Entry 1ND3 (X-ray diffraction, 2.80 A resolution); this record covers chains A and B of the 4 polymer chains in the assembly.

== Chain A ==
Protein: coat protein VP1
From: Human rhinovirus 16
UniProt: Q82122 (POLG_HRV16); residues 1-285 here correspond to UniProt positions 569-853 (UniProt number = residue number + 568)
Chain sequence (285 residues; numbered 1 to 285; the number before each row is that of its first residue):
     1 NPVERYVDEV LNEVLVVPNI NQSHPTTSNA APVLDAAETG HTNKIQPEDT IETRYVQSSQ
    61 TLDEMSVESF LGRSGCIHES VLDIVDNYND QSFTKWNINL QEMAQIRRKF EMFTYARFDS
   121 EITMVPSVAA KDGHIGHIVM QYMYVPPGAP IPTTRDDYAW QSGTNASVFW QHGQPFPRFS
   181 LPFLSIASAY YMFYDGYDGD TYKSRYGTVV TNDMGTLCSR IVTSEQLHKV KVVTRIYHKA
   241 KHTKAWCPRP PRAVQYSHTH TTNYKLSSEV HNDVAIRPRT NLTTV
UniProt features mapped onto this chain:
  - site: Val-285 (Cleavage)
Residues lining bound ligands: win63843 (W11; 3-{3,5-dimethyl-4-[3-(3-methyl-isoxazol-5-yl)-propoxy]-phenyl}-5-trifluoromethyl-[1,2,4]oxadiazole): Ile-77, Ile-98, Leu-100, Ile-122, Met-124, Tyr-142, Met-143, Tyr-144, Ala-166, Ser-167, Val-168, Phe-179, Leu-181, Leu-184, Tyr-190, Met-192, Asn-212, Met-214, Leu-217, His-238

== Chain B ==
Protein: coat protein VP2
From: Human rhinovirus 16
UniProt: Q82122 (POLG_HRV16); residues 1-261 here correspond to UniProt positions 70-330 (UniProt number = residue number + 69)
Chain sequence (261 residues; each row starts with the number of its first residue):
     1 SPSVEACGYS DRIIQITRGD STITSQDVAN AVVGYGVWPH YLTPQDATAI DKPTQPDTSS
    61 NRFYTLDSKM WNSTSKGWWW KLPDALKDMG IFGENMFYHF LGRSGYTVHV QCNASKFHQG
   121 TLLVVMIPEH QLATVNKGNV NAGYKYTHPG EAGREVGTQV ENEKQPSDDN WLNFDGTLLG
   181 NLLIFPHQFI NLRSNNSATL IVPYVNAVPM DSMVRHNNWS LVIIPVCQLQ SNNISNIVPI
   241 TVSISPMCAE FSGARAKTVV Q
Not modelled in the structure: 1-9
UniProt features mapped onto this chain:
  - site: Gln-261 (Cleavage)

== Interface between chain A and chain B ==
Residue-residue contacts - 104 pairs, chain A then chain B:
  Ala-37(A) / Phe-189(B)
  Glu-38(A) / Ala-29(B)
  Glu-38(A) / Gln-188(B)
  Glu-38(A) / Phe-189(B)  hydrogen bond (backbone-backbone)
  Glu-38(A) / Asn-191(B)  hydrogen bond
  Glu-38(A) / Ser-194(B)  hydrogen bond
  Glu-38(A) / Asn-195(B)
  Thr-39(A) / Ala-29(B)
  Thr-39(A) / Asn-30(B)
  Thr-39(A) / Val-32(B)
  Thr-39(A) / Gln-188(B)  hydrogen bond (backbone-side chain)
  Gly-40(A) / His-187(B)
  His-41(A) / Ala-31(B)
  Thr-114(A) / Glu-129(B)
  Tyr-115(A) / Glu-129(B)  hydrogen bond
  Tyr-115(A) / Val-205(B)  hydrogen bond (side chain-backbone)
  Tyr-115(A) / Asn-206(B)
  Tyr-115(A) / Ala-207(B)
  Ala-187(A) / Ala-207(B)
  Ala-187(A) / Val-208(B)  hydrophobic
  Ser-188(A) / Ala-207(B)  hydrogen bond (backbone-backbone)
  Ala-189(A) / Ala-207(B)
  Tyr-191(A) / Glu-129(B)
  Tyr-191(A) / Asn-206(B)  hydrogen bond
  Tyr-191(A) / Ala-207(B)
  Tyr-191(A) / Val-208(B)
  Phe-193(A) / Glu-129(B)
  Phe-193(A) / Gln-131(B)
  Tyr-194(A) / Glu-129(B)
  Tyr-194(A) / Gln-131(B)  hydrogen bond (backbone-side chain)
  Tyr-194(A) / His-216(B)
  Asp-195(A) / Lys-81(B)  salt bridge
  Asp-195(A) / Glu-129(B)  hydrogen bond (backbone-side chain)
  Asp-195(A) / His-130(B)
  Asp-195(A) / His-216(B)  hydrogen bond (backbone-side chain)
  Asp-195(A) / Asn-217(B)  hydrogen bond (backbone-backbone)
  Asp-195(A) / Ser-220(B)
  Gly-196(A) / Arg-215(B)
  Tyr-197(A) / Ala-142(B)  hydrogen bond (side chain-backbone)
  Tyr-197(A) / Gly-143(B)  hydrogen bond (side chain-backbone)
  Tyr-197(A) / Tyr-144(B)  hydrogen bond (side chain-backbone)
  Tyr-197(A) / Thr-147(B)  hydrogen bond
  Tyr-197(A) / His-148(B)
  Tyr-197(A) / Arg-215(B)  hydrogen bond (backbone-backbone)
  Asp-198(A) / Arg-215(B)
  Gly-199(A) / Tyr-144(B)
  Gly-199(A) / Arg-215(B)
  Asp-200(A) / Tyr-144(B)
  Asp-200(A) / Val-260(B)
  Thr-201(A) / Tyr-144(B)
  Tyr-206(A) / His-130(B)
  Tyr-206(A) / Gln-131(B)
  Tyr-206(A) / Leu-132(B)  hydrogen bond (side chain-backbone)
  Tyr-206(A) / Asn-141(B)
  Tyr-206(A) / Ala-142(B)
  Gly-207(A) / Gln-131(B)
  Thr-208(A) / Gln-131(B)
  Cys-247(A) / Tyr-35(B)
  Cys-247(A) / Val-205(B)  hydrophobic
  Pro-248(A) / Ile-184(B)
  Pro-248(A) / Phe-185(B)
  Arg-249(A) / Pro-128(B)  hydrogen bond (side chain-backbone)
  Arg-249(A) / Glu-129(B)  hydrogen bond (side chain-backbone)
  Arg-249(A) / Ile-184(B)
  Arg-249(A) / Phe-185(B)
  Pro-250(A) / Thr-177(B)
  Pro-250(A) / Asn-181(B)
  Pro-250(A) / Ile-184(B)
  Pro-250(A) / Phe-185(B)
  Pro-251(A) / Thr-177(B)
  Pro-251(A) / Asn-181(B)
  Arg-252(A) / Asp-175(B)  hydrogen bond (side chain-backbone)
  Arg-252(A) / Gly-176(B)
  Ala-253(A) / Gly-176(B)  hydrogen bond (backbone-backbone)
  Ala-253(A) / Leu-178(B)  hydrophobic
  Val-254(A) / Gly-176(B)
  His-258(A) / Gly-138(B)
  His-258(A) / Asn-139(B)  hydrogen bond (side chain-backbone)
  His-260(A) / Gln-131(B)  hydrogen bond (backbone-side chain)
  Thr-261(A) / Gln-131(B)
  Thr-261(A) / Asn-141(B)  hydrogen bond
  Thr-262(A) / Gln-131(B)  hydrogen bond (side chain-backbone)
  Thr-262(A) / Leu-132(B)  hydrogen bond (side chain-backbone)
  Thr-262(A) / Ala-133(B)  hydrogen bond (side chain-backbone)
  Thr-262(A) / Asp-175(B)
  Asn-263(A) / Ala-133(B)
  Asn-263(A) / Thr-134(B)  hydrogen bond (side chain-backbone)
  Asn-263(A) / Gly-138(B)  hydrogen bond (side chain-backbone)
  Asn-263(A) / Asn-139(B)
  Asn-263(A) / Val-140(B)  hydrogen bond (side chain-backbone)
  Asn-263(A) / Asn-141(B)  hydrogen bond
  Tyr-264(A) / Ala-133(B)  hydrophobic
  Tyr-264(A) / Thr-134(B)  hydrogen bond (backbone-backbone)
  Tyr-264(A) / Val-135(B)
  Tyr-264(A) / Asn-136(B)  hydrogen bond (backbone-backbone)
  Tyr-264(A) / Ser-167(B)  hydrogen bond
  Tyr-264(A) / Asp-169(B)  hydrogen bond
  Tyr-264(A) / Leu-172(B)  hydrophobic
  Tyr-264(A) / Gly-176(B)
  Lys-265(A) / Asn-136(B)
  Leu-266(A) / Asn-136(B)  hydrogen bond (backbone-side chain)
  Leu-266(A) / Asp-169(B)
  Val-270(A) / Trp-171(B)  hydrophobic
  Val-274(A) / Trp-171(B)  hydrophobic
Also at the interface, not in a pair above, chain A (43 interface residues in all): Tyr-202, Ile-276
Also at the interface, not in a pair above, chain B (58 interface residues in all): Ile-127, Lys-164, Asn-173, Leu-182, Asp-211, Val-214, Thr-258, Gln-261

== Summary ==
43 residues of chain A and 58 residues of chain B are in contact, with 37 hydrogen bonds and 1 salt bridge.
Among the polar pairs are Asp-195(A)/Lys-81(B), Glu-38(A)/Asn-191(B) and Glu-38(A)/Ser-194(B). Chain A binds
win63843.
Chain A is coat protein VP1 and chain B is coat protein VP2, both from Human rhinovirus 16; the structure, The
structure of HRV16, when complexed with pleconaril, an antiviral compound, was determined by X-ray diffraction
together with 1NA1, 1NCQ, 1NCR and 1ND2 from the same study.
